Entry 7EKX (X-ray diffraction, 3.40 A resolution); this record covers chain A.

== Chain A ==
Protein: 4-alpha-glucanotransferase
Organism: Candida glabrata CBS 138
Notes: EC 2.4.1.25, 3.2.1.33
UniProt: Q6FSK0 (Q6FSK0_CANGA); residue numbers follow UniProt; this construct covers 1-1528
Amino-acid sequence (1536 residues; row label = number of the first residue in the row):
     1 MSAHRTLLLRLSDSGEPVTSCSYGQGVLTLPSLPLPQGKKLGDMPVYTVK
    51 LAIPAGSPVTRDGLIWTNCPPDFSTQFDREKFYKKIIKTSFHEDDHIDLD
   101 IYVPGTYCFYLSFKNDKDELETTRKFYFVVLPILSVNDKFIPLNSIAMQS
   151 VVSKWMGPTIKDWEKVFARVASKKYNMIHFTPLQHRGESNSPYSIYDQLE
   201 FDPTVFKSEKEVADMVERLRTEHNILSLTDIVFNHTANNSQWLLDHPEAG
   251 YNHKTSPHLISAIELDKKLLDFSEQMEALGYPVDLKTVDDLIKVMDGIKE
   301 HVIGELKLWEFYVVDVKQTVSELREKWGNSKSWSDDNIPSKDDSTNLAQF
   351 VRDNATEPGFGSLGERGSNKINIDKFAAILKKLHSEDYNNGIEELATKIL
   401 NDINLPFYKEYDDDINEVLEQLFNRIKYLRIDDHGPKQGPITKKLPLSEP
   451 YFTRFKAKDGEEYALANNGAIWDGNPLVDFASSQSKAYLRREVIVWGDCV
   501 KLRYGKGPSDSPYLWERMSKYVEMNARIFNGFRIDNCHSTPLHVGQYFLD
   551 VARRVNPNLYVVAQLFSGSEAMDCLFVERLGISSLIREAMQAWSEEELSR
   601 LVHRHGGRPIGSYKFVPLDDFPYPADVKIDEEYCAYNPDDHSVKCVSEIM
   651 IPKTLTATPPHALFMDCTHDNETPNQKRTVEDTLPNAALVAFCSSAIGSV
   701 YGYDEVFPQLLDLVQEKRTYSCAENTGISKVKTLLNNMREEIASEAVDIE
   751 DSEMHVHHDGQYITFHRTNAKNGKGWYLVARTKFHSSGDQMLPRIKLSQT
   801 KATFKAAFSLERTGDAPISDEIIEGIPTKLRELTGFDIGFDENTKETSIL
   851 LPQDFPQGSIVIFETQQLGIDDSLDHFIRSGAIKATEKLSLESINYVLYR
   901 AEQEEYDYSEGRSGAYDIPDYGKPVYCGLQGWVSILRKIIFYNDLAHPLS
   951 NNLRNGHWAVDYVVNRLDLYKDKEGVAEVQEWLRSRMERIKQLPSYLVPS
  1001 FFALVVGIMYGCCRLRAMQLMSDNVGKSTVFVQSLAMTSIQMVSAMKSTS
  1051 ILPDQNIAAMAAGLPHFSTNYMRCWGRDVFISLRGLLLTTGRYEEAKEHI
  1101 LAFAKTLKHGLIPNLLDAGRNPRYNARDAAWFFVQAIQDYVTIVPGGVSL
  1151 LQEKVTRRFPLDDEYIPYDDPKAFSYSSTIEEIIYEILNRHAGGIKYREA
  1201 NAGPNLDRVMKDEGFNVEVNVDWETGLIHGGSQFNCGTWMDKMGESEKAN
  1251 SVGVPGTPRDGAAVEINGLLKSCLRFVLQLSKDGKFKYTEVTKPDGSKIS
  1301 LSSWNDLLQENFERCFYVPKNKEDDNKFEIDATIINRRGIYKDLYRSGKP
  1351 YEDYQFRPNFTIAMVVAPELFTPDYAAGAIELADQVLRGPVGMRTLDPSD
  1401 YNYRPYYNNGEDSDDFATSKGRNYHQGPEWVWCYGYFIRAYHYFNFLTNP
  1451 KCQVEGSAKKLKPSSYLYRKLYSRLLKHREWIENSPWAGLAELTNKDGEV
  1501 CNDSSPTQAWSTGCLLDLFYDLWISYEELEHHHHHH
Not modelled in the structure: 1-2, 1529-1536
Sequence notes: engineered mutation Ala-470 (Trp in Q6FSK0), Gln-564 (Glu in Q6FSK0); expression tag (1529-1536)
What the authors report for this chain:
  - mutagenesis - E564Q: abolished catalytic activity (GT reaction) (citing earlier work)
  - catalytic residues: Asp-1241, Glu-1492 (citing earlier work)
  - mutagenesis - W470A: decreased catalytic activity (GT activity) (citing earlier work)

== Summary ==
The paper reports catalytic residues Asp-1241 and Glu-1492; E564Q abolishes catalytic activity (GT reaction).
Chain A is 4-alpha-glucanotransferase (Candida glabrata CBS 138); the structure, Crystal Structure of the
Candida Glabrata Glycogen Debranching Enzyme (W470A E564Q) in complex with maltononaose, was determined by
X-ray diffraction together with 7EIM, 7EJP, 7EJT and 7EKW from the same study.
